4Q0Z - chains A and D of the 4 polymer chains in the assembly; structure by X-ray diffraction, 2.40 A resolution.

[Chain A]
Molecule: Rad2p
Organism: Saccharomyces cerevisiae
Notes: fragment: Rad2 catalytic core
Reference sequence: P07276 (RAD2_YEAST); the construct lacks a stretch of the UniProt sequence and is renumbered around it, so the offset changes along the chain: 2-104 = UniProt 2-104; 725-731 = UniProt 105-111; 732-986 = UniProt 732-986
Amino-acid sequence (365 residues; numbered 2 to 986; 620 numbers in that range are skipped by the numbering (no residue carries them; nothing is unmodelled there); the number before each row is that of its first residue):
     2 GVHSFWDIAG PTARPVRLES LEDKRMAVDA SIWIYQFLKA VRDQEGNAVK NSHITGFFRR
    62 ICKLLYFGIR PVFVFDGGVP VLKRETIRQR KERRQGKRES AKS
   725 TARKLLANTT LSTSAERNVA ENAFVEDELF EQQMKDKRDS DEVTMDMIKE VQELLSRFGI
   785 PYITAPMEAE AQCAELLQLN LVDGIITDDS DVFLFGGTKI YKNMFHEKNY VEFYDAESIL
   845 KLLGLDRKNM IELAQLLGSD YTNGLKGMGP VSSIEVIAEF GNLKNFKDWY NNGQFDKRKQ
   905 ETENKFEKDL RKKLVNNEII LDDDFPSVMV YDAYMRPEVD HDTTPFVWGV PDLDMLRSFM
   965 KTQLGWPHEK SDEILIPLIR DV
Disordered / not traced: 725-764, 984-986
Bound ions: Ca2+: Glu-794, Asp-813, Asp-815; K+: Leu-869, Met-872 (shared with DA9(D) of chain D)
Reported in the primary citation:
  - binding site for the 17-nt DNA strand: Tyr-36
  - mutagenesis - Y36A, K916A: unchanged catalytic activity
  - mutagenesis - Q37A, R60A, R61A, K909A, K909A/K916A: decreased catalytic activity
  - mutagenesis - N920A: increased catalytic activity

[Chain D]
Molecule: 17-nt DNA strand
Sequence (17 nucleotides; row label = number of the first residue in the row; numbering starts at 0):
     0 TCTGAGACAA GGGAGCT
Bound ions: K+ site 1: DA9 (shared with Leu-869(A), Met-872(A) of chain A)

[Interface between chain A and chain D]
Contacting residue pairs (34):
  Ile-33(A) with DC1(D), phosphate contact; DT2(D), sugar contact
  Tyr-36(A) with DT0(D), stacking on the base; DC1(D), sugar contact
  Gln-37(A) with DC1(D), hydrogen bond to the base; DT2(D), hydrogen bond to the sugar
  Lys-40(A) with DC1(D), base contact; DC15(D), base contact
  Ala-41(A) with DC15(D), base contact
  Arg-61(A) with DT16(D), hydrogen bond to the phosphate
  Ile-88(A) with DT0(D), sugar contact
  Arg-95(A) with DC1(D), salt bridge to the phosphate
  Asp-765(A) with DT0(D), base contact
  Glu-766(A) with DT0(D), base contact
  Val-767(A) with DT0(D), hydrogen bond to the base
  Lys-826(A) with DG3(D), salt bridge to the phosphate
  Phe-829(A) with DT16(D), sugar contact
  His-830(A) with DT16(D), base contact
  Glu-831(A) with DT16(D), hydrogen bond to the phosphate
  Lys-870(A) with DA9(D), phosphate contact
  Gly-871(A) with DA8(D), sugar contact; DA9(D), hydrogen bond to the phosphate
  Met-872(A) with DA9(D), phosphate contact
  Gly-873(A) with DA8(D), hydrogen bond to the phosphate
  Pro-874(A) with DA8(D), phosphate contact
  Val-875(A) with DC7(D), phosphate contact; DA8(D), hydrogen bond to the phosphate
  Ser-876(A) with DC7(D), phosphate contact; DA8(D), hydrogen bond to the phosphate
  Lys-909(A) with DG12(D), hydrogen bond to the phosphate; DA13(D), salt bridge to the phosphate
  Asp-913(A) with DG12(D), sugar contact
  Lys-916(A) with DG12(D), phosphate contact
  Asn-920(A) with DG11(D), phosphate contact
Interface residues without a listed pair, chain A (33 interface residues in all): Trp-7, Phe-38, Lys-92, Asp-813, Asn-827, Leu-869, Lys-917

[Summary]
The interface between chain A and chain D involves 33 residues on one side and 12 on the other; the contacts
include 10 hydrogen bonds, 3 salt bridges and 1 aromatic stacking contact. Among the polar pairs are
Gln-37(A)/DC1(D), Val-767(A)/DT0(D) and Gln-37(A)/DT2(D). The paper reports a binding site for the 17-nt DNA
strand at Tyr-36(A); Q37A, R60A and R61A of chain A, among others, reduce catalytic activity; 8 substitutions
were tested in all.
Here chain A is Rad2p (Saccharomyces cerevisiae) and chain D is a 17-nt DNA strand. Entry 4Q0Z (The catalytic
core of Rad2 in complex with DNA substrate (complex III)) was determined by X-ray diffraction together with
4Q0R, 4Q0W and 4Q10 from the same study.
